Entry 5XC9 (X-ray diffraction, 1.28 A resolution); this record covers chain A.

# Chain A
Molecule: Endo-beta-1,4-glucanase
From: Ampullaria crossean
Notes: EC 3.2.1.4
UniProt: A7KMF0 (A7KMF0_9CAEN); residues 1-179 here correspond to UniProt positions 17-195 (UniProt number = residue number + 16)
Sequence (190 residues; each row starts with the number of its first residue; numbers below 1 keep their minus sign (Ser-4 is residue -4)):
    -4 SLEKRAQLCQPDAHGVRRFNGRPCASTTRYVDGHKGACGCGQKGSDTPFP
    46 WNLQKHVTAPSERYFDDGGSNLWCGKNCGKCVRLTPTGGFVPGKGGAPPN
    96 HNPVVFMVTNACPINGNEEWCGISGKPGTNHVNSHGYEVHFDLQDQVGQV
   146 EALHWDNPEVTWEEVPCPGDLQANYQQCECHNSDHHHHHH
Not modelled in the structure: -4 to -1, 179-185
Cystine bridges: Cys4-Cys19, Cys33-Cys73, Cys35-Cys173, Cys69-Cys175, Cys76-Cys162, Cys107-Cys116
Construct notes: expression tag (-4 to 0, 180-185)

# Summary
Chain A is Endo-beta-1,4-glucanase (Ampullaria crossean); the structure, Crystal structure of GH45
endoglucanase EG27II at pH8.0, in complex with cellobiose, was determined by X-ray diffraction, deposited
together with 5XBU, 5XBX, 5XC4, 5XC8 and 5XCA.
